3EJP - chain A; structure by X-ray diffraction, 1.32 A resolution.

# Chain A
Molecule: Alpha-mannosidase 2
Source organism: Drosophila melanogaster
Notes: EC 3.2.1.114; fragment: Catalytic domain
Reference sequence: Q24451 (MAN2_DROME); residues 13-1045 here correspond to UniProt positions 76-1108 (UniProt number = residue number + 63)
Amino-acid sequence (1045 residues; row label = number of the first residue in the row):
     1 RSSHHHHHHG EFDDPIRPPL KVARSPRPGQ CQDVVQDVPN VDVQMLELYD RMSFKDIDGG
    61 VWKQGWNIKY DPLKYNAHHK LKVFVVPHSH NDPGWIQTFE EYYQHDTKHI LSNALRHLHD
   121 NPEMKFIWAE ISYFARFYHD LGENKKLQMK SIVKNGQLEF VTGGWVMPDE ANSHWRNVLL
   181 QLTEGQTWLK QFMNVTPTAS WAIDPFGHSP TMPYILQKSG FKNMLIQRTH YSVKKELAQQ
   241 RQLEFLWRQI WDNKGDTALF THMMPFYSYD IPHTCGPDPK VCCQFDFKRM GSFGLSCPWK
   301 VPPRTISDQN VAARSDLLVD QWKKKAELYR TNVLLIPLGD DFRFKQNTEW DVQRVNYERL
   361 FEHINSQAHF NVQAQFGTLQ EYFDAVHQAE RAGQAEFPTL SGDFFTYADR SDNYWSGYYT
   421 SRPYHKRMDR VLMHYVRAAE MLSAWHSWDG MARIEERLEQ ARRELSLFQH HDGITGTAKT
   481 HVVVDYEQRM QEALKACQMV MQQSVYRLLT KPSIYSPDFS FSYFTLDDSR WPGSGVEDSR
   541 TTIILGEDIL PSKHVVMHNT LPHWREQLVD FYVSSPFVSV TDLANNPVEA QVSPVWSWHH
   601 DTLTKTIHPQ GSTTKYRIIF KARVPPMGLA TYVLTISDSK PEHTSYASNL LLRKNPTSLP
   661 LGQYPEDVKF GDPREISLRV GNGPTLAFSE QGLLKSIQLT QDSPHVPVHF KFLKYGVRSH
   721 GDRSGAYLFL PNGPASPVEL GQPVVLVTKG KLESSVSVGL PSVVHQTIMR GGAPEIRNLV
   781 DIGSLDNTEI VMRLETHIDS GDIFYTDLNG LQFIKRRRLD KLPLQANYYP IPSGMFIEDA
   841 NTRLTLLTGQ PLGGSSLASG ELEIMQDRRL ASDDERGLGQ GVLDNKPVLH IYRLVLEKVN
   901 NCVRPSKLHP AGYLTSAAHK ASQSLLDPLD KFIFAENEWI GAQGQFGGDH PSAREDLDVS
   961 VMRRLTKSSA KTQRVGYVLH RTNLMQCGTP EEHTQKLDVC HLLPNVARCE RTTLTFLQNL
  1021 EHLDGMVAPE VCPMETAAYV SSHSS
Unresolved in the structure: 1-29
Sequence notes: expression tag (1-12)
Cystine bridges: Cys31-Cys1032, Cys275-Cys282, Cys283-Cys297, Cys902-Cys987, Cys1000-Cys1009
Glycans and other covalent adducts: N-acetylglucosamine (NAG) linked to Asn194
Small-molecule neighbours:
  - HN2 (1-phenyl-2-[(1S,2R,5R,8R,8aR)-1,2,8-trihydroxyoctahydroindolizin-5-yl]ethanone): His90, Asp92, Trp95, Asp204, Phe206, Arg228, Tyr267, Tyr269, Asp341, Trp415, His471, Asp472, Thr477, Tyr727, Glu875, Arg876, Gly877
  - Zn2+ (ZN): His90, Asp92, Asp204, His471, Asp472
Swiss-Prot annotation at these positions:
  - active site: Asp204 (Nucleophile)
  - binding site (Zn(2+)): His90, Asp92, Asp204, His471

# Overview
Ligands of chain A: Zn2+ and compound HN2. N-acetylglucosamine is covalently linked to Asn194. UniProt lists
active-site residue Asp204 and 4 Zn2+-binding residues.
Chain A is Alpha-mannosidase 2 (Drosophila melanogaster); the structure, Golgi alpha-Mannosidase II in complex
with 5-substituted swainsonine analog: (5R)-5-[2'-oxo-2'-(phenyl)ethyl]-swainsonine, was determined by X-ray
diffraction (same publication as 3EJQ, 3EJR, 3EJS, 3EJT and 3EJU).
